Entry 1D5L (X-ray diffraction, 1.90 A resolution); this record covers chains C and D of the 4 polymer chains in the assembly.

# Chain C (and D)
Name: Myeloperoxidase
Organism: Homo sapiens
Notes: EC 1.11.1.7; fragment: heavy chain; chain D of this document is another copy of the same molecule, construct and numbering; everything in this record applies to it too
Reference sequence: P05164 (PERM_HUMAN); residues 113-578 here correspond to UniProt positions 279-744 (UniProt number = residue number + 166)
Amino-acid sequence (466 residues; row label = number of the first residue in the row):
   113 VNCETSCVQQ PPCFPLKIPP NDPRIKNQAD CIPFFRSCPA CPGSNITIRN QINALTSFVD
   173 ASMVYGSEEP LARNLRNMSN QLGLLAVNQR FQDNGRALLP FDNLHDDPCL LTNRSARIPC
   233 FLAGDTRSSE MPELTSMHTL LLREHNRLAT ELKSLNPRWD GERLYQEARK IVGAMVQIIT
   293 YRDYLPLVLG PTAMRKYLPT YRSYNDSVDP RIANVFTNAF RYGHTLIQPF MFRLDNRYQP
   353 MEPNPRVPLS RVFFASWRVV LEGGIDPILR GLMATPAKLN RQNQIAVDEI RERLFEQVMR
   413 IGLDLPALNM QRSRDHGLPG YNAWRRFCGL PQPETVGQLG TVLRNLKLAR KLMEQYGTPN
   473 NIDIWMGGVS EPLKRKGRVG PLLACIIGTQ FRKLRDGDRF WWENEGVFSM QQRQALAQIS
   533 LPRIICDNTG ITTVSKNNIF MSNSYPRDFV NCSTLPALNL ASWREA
Differences from the reference sequence: modified residue (150)
Modified positions: Cys150 (s-hydroxycysteine; CSO)
UniProt features mapped onto this chain:
  - binding site (Ca(2+)): Thr168, Phe170, Asp172, Ser174
  - binding site (heme b): Glu242, Met243, His336
  - site: Arg239 (Transition state stabilizer)
  - modified residue: Cys150 (Cysteine sulfenic acid (-SOH))
  - glycosylation (N-linked (GlcNAc...) asparagine): Asn157, Asn189, Asn225, Asn317, Asn563
Disulfides: Cys115-Cys125, Cys119-Cys143, Cys221-Cys232, Cys440-Cys497, Cys538-Cys564
Covalent attachments: N-acetylglucosamine (NAG) linked to Asn189, Asn225; heme (HEM) linked to Glu242, Met243; glycan linked to Asn317
Ion coordination: Ca2+: Thr168, Phe170, Asp172, Ser174 (shared with 1 residue of chain A); heme Fe: His336 (together with cyanide ion)
Ligand contacts:
  - cyanide ion (CYN): Val199, Asn200, Gln201, Pro212, Phe213
  - heme (HEM): Arg239, Tyr296, Thr329, Phe332, Arg333, Tyr334, Gly335, His336, Ile339, Phe365, Leu406, Phe407, Leu417, Leu420, Asn421, Arg424

# How chain C and chain D interact
Inter-chain disulfides: Cys153(C)-Cys153(D)
Residue-residue contacts - 8 pairs, chain C then chain D:
  Ala152(C) - Ile158(D)
  Ala152(C) - Thr159(D)
  Cys153(C) - Cys153(D)  disulfide
  Thr159(C) - Ala152(D)
  Ile164(C) - Ile158(D)  hydrophobic
  Ser319(C) - Arg438(D)  hydrogen bond
  Arg323(C) - Ile160(D)
  Arg438(C) - Ser319(D)  hydrogen bond
Also at the interface, not in a pair above, chain C (10 interface residues in all): Ser156, Ile158, Ile160
Also at the interface, not in a pair above, chain D (10 interface residues in all): Ser156, Ile164, Arg323

# Overview
Chain C and chain D each contribute 10 residues to their interface, with 1 disulfide bond and 2 hydrogen
bonds. The hydrogen-bonded pair is Ser319(C)-Arg438(D). Chain C binds cyanide ion. Heme is covalently linked
to Glu242(C). Covalently linked N-acetylglucosamine: at Asn189(C) and Asn225(C).
Chain C and chain D are both Myeloperoxidase (Homo sapiens); the structure, Crystal structure of cyanide-bound
human myeloperoxidase isoform C at ph 5.5, was determined by X-ray diffraction (same publication as 1DNU, 1DNW
and 1D7W).
